4YIR - chains A and X of the 4 polymer chains in the assembly; structure by X-ray diffraction, 3.05 A resolution.

# Chain A
Protein: DNA repair protein RAD4
Organism: Saccharomyces cerevisiae (strain ATCC 204508 / S288c)
Reference sequence: P14736 (RAD4_YEAST); numbering as in UniProt (aligned over 101-632)
Chain sequence (538 residues; each row starts with the number of its first residue):
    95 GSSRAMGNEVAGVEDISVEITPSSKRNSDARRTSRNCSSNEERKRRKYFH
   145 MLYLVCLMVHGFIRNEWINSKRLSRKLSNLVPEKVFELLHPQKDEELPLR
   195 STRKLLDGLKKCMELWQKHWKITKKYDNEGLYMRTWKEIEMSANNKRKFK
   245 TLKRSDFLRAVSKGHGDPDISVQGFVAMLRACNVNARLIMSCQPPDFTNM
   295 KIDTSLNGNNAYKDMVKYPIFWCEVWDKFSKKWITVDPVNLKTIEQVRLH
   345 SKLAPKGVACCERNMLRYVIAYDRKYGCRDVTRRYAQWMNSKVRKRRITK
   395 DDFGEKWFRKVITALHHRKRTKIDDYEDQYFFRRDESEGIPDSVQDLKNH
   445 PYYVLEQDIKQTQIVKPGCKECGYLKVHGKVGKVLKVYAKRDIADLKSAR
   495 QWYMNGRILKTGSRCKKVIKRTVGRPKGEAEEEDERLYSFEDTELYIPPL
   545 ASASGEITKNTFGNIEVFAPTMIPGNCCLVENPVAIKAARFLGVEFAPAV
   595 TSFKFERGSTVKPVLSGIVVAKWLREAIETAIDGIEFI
Disordered / not traced: 95-125, 517-524
Sequence notes: expression tag (95-100); conflict T115 (Lys in P14736), E223 (Val in P14736), R427 (Gln in P14736); engineered mutation C131 (Val in P14736), S132 (Cys in P14736)
UniProt features mapped onto this chain:
  - DNA-binding region: D250 to F269
Reported in the primary citation:
  - binding site for the 24-nt DNA strand: C131, F599 to V605

# Chain X
Protein: UV excision repair protein RAD23
Organism: Saccharomyces cerevisiae (strain ATCC 204508 / S288c)
Reference sequence: P32628 (RAD23_YEAST); numbering as in UniProt (aligned over 230-398)
Chain sequence (171 residues; numbered 228 to 398; the number before each row is that of its first residue):
   228 GSGNASSGALGTTGGATDAAQGGPPGSIGLTVEDLLSLRQVVSGNPEALA
   278 PLLENISARYPQLREHIMANPEVFVSMLLEAVGDNMQDVMEGADDMVEGE
   328 DIEVTGEAAAAGLGQGEGEGSFQVDYTPEDDQAISRLCELGFERDLVIQV
   378 YFACDKNEEAAANILFSDHAD
Disordered / not traced: 228-255, 309-398
Sequence notes: expression tag (228-229)

# Interface between chain A and chain X
Pairs across the interface (49):
  K138(A) - R291(X)  hydrogen bond (backbone-side chain)
  Y142(A) - S284(X)
  Y142(A) - L290(X)
  Y142(A) - R291(X)
  Y142(A) - I294(X)  hydrophobic
  F143(A) - L280(X)  hydrophobic
  F143(A) - E281(X)
  M145(A) - M295(X)  hydrophobic
  L146(A) - I294(X)  hydrophobic
  Y147(A) - A277(X)  hydrophobic
  Y147(A) - L280(X)  hydrophobic
  V149(A) - V302(X)  hydrophobic
  C150(A) - V269(X)  hydrophobic
  C150(A) - L276(X)  hydrophobic
  C150(A) - L280(X)  hydrophobic
  V153(A) - V269(X)  hydrophobic
  H154(A) - V269(X)
  H154(A) - S270(X)  hydrogen bond (side chain-backbone)
  H154(A) - P273(X)
  F156(A) - L306(X)  hydrophobic
  I157(A) - R266(X)
  I157(A) - V269(X)  hydrophobic
  I157(A) - S270(X)
  R158(A) - S270(X)  hydrogen bond (side chain-backbone)
  R158(A) - G271(X)
  W161(A) - S270(X)
  L225(A) - P273(X)  hydrophobic
  L225(A) - E274(X)
  R228(A) - E274(X)  hydrogen bond (side chain-backbone)
  I233(A) - E281(X)
  E234(A) - E281(X)
  S236(A) - A277(X)
  S236(A) - P278(X)
  K244(A) - N272(X)  hydrogen bond (backbone-side chain)
  T245(A) - N272(X)
  L246(A) - Q267(X)
  L246(A) - G271(X)
  L246(A) - N272(X)  hydrogen bond (backbone-side chain)
  K247(A) - Q267(X)
  F397(A) - M295(X)
  W401(A) - I294(X)  hydrogen bond (side chain-backbone)
  W401(A) - M295(X)
  W401(A) - P298(X)
  K404(A) - A296(X)  hydrogen bond (side chain-backbone)
  K404(A) - E299(X)
  V405(A) - P298(X)  hydrophobic
  A408(A) - E299(X)
  A408(A) - V302(X)  hydrophobic
  L409(A) - V302(X)  hydrophobic
Other interface residues (no listed pair), chain A (36 interface residues in all): R139, L151, G224, A237, K240, F243, H411
Other interface residues (no listed pair), chain X (27 interface residues in all): A275, L279, F301, L305

# In short
36 residues of chain A face 27 of chain X across their interface, with 8 hydrogen bonds. Among the polar pairs
are K138(A)-R291(X), H154(A)-S270(X) and R158(A)-S270(X). The paper reports a binding site for the 24-nt DNA
strand at C131(A) and F599(A).
Chain A is DNA repair protein RAD4 and chain X is UV excision repair protein RAD23, both from Saccharomyces
cerevisiae (strain ATCC 204508 / S288c); the structure, Crystal structure of Rad4-Rad23 crosslinked to an
undamaged DNA, was determined by X-ray diffraction together with 6UBF from the same study.
